PDB entry 7LX2 | electron microscopy, 3.12 A resolution | chains M and N of the 9 polymer chains in the assembly

Chain M:
Protein: PGT122 Fab light chain
Source organism: Homo sapiens
Notes: antibody fragment or engineered binder
Amino-acid sequence (213 residues; row label = number of the first residue in the row; note: 1 number in that range is skipped by the numbering (no residue carries it; nothing is unmodelled there); a row labelled like 67A-67C holds insertion residues (67A, then the next letters in order)):
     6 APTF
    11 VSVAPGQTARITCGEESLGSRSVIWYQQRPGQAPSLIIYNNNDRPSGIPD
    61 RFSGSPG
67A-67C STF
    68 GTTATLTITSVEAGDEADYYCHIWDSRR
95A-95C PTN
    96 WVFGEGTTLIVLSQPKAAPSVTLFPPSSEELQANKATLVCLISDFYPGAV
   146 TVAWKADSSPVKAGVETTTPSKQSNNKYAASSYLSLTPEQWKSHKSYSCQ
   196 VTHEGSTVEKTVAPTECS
Unresolved in the structure: 110-213
Disulfides: Cys23-Cys88

Chain N:
Protein: PGT122 Fab heavy chain
Source organism: Homo sapiens
Notes: antibody fragment or engineered binder
Amino-acid sequence (235 residues; each row starts with the number of its first residue; a row labelled like 82A-82C holds insertion residues (82A, then the next letters in order)):
     1 QVHLQESGPGLVKPSETLSLTCNVSGTLVRDNYWSWIRQPLGKQPEWIGY
    51 VHDSGDTNYNPSLKSRVHLSLDKSKNLVSLRL
82A-82C TGV
    83 TAADSAIYYCATTKHGRR
100A-100R IYGVVAFKEWFTYFYMDV
   101 WGKGTSVTVSSASTKGPSVFPLAPSSKSTSGGTAALGCLVKDYFPEPVTV
   151 SWNSGALTSGVHTFPAVLQSSGLYSLSSVVTVPSSSLGTQTYICNVNHKP
   201 SNTKVDKRVEPKSC
Unresolved in the structure: 111-214
Disulfides: Cys22-Cys92

How chain M and chain N interact:
Contacting residue pairs (46):
  Ser30(M) with Arg100(N); Tyr100B(N); Phe100K(N)
  Arg31(M) with Arg100(N), hydrogen bond (backbone-side chain)
  Ser32(M) with Tyr100M(N)
  Ile34(M) with Phe100N(N); Tyr100O(N), hydrophobic
  Tyr36(M) with Tyr100O(N); Met100P(N), hydrogen bond (side chain-backbone); Trp101(N), hydrophobic
  Gln38(M) with Gln39(N), hydrogen bond; Tyr91(N)
  Gln42(M) with Tyr91(N)
  Ala43(M) with Tyr91(N), hydrophobic; Trp101(N), hydrophobic; Gly102(N)
  Pro44(M) with Trp101(N), hydrogen bond (backbone-side chain)
  Leu46(M) with Tyr100O(N), hydrophobic; Met100P(N)
  Tyr49(M) with Tyr100O(N), hydrophobic
  Asn50(M) with Tyr100M(N)
  Gly67(M) with Arg100(N)
  Tyr87(M) with Gln39(N); Lys43(N); Gln44(N); Pro45(N)
  His89(M) with Trp47(N)
  Trp91(M) with Trp47(N), hydrophobic; Phe100K(N), hydrophobic; Thr100L(N); Tyr100M(N); Phe100N(N), hydrogen bond (side chain-backbone)
  Ser93(M) with Tyr100B(N); Phe100K(N)
  Trp96(M) with Glu46(N); Trp47(N), hydrogen bond (backbone-backbone); Gly49(N); Tyr50(N), hydrophobic; Tyr59(N); Asn60(N); Pro61(N)
  Phe98(M) with Gln44(N); Pro45(N), hydrogen bond (backbone-backbone); Met100P(N), hydrophobic
  Gly99(M) with Gln44(N)
  Glu100(M) with Gln44(N), hydrogen bond
Other interface residues (no listed pair), chain M (28 interface residues in all): Ser45, Asn51, Ser67A, Asp92, Thr95B, Asn95C, Val97
Other interface residues (no listed pair), chain N (25 interface residues in all): Ile48, Asn58, Asp100Q

Summary:
28 residues of chain M and 25 residues of chain N are in contact; the contacts include 8 hydrogen bonds. Among
the polar pairs are Arg31(M)-Arg100(N), Tyr36(M)-Met100P(N) and Gln38(M)-Gln39(N).
Here chain M is PGT122 Fab light chain and chain N is PGT122 Fab heavy chain, both from Homo sapiens. Entry
7LX2 (Cryo-EM structure of ConSOSL.UFO.664 (ConS) in complex with bNAb PGT122) was determined by electron
microscopy, deposited together with 7LX3, 7LXM and 7LXN.
